PDB entry 1BWH | X-ray diffraction, 1.80 A resolution | chain A

== Chain A ==
Name: Protein (lysozyme)
Source organism: Gallus gallus
Notes: EC 3.2.1.17
Reference sequence: P00698 (LYSC_CHICK); residues 1-129 here correspond to UniProt positions 19-147 (UniProt number = residue number + 18)
Chain sequence (129 residues; row label = number of the first residue in the row):
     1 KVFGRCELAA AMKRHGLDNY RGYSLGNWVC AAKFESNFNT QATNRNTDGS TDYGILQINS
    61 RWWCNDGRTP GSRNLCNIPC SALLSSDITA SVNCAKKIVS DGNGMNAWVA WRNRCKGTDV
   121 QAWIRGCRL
UniProt features mapped onto this chain:
  - active site: E35, D52
  - binding site (substrate): D101
Disulfides: C6-C127, C30-C115, C64-C80, C76-C94

== Summary ==
Curated annotation (UniProt) lists active-site residues E35 and D52 and substrate-binding residue D101.
Chain A is Protein (lysozyme) (Gallus gallus); the structure, The 1.8 A structure of ground control grown
tetragonal hen egg white lysozyme, was determined by X-ray diffraction, deposited together with 1BWI, 1BWJ and
1BVX.
